4QLU - chains L and V of the 28 polymer chains in the assembly; structure by X-ray diffraction, 2.80 A resolution.

== Chain L ==
Name: Proteasome subunit beta type-6
From: Saccharomyces cerevisiae
Notes: EC 3.4.25.1
UniProt: P23724 (PSB6_YEAST); residues 1-222 here correspond to UniProt positions 20-241 (UniProt number = residue number + 19)
Chain sequence (222 residues; each row starts with the number of its first residue):
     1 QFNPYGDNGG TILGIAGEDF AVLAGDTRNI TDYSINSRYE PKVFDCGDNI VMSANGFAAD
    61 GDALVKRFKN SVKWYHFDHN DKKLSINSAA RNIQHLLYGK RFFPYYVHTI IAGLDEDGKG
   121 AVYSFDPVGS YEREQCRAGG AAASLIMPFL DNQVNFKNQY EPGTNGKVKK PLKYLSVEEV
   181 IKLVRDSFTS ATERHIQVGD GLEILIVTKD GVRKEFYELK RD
Ion coordination: Mg2+: Asp-222 (shared with Ile-163(V), Asp-166(V) of chain V)
Small-molecule neighbours: 38X (N-[(3-methyl-1H-inden-2-yl)carbonyl]-D-alanyl-N-[(2S,4R)-1-cyclohexyl-5-hydroxy-4-methyl-3-oxopentan-2-yl]-L-tryptophanamide): Tyr-106, Asp-126, Pro-127, Val-128

== Chain V ==
Name: Proteasome subunit beta type-2
From: Saccharomyces cerevisiae
Notes: EC 3.4.25.1
UniProt: P25043 (PSB2_YEAST); residues 1-232 here correspond to UniProt positions 30-261 (UniProt number = residue number + 29)
Chain sequence (232 residues; each row starts with the number of its first residue):
     1 TTIVGVKFNN GVVIAADTRS TQGPIVADKN CAKLHRISPK IWCAGAGTAA DTEAVTQLIG
    61 SNIELHSLYT SREPRVVSAL QMLKQHLFKY QGHIGAYLIV AGVDPTGSHL FSIHAHGSTD
   121 VGYYLSLGSG SLAAMAVLES HWKQDLTKEE AIKLASDAIQ AGIWNDLGSG SNVDVCVMEI
   181 GKDAEYLRNY LTPNVREEKQ KSYKFPRGTT AVLKESIVNI CDIQEEQVDI TA
Disordered / not traced: 223-232
Ion coordination: Mg2+: Ile-163, Asp-166 (shared with Asp-222(L) of chain L)
Swiss-Prot annotation at these positions:
  - active site: Thr-1 (Nucleophile)

== How chain L and chain V interact ==
Contacting residue pairs - 61 pairs, chain L then chain V:
  Arg-28(L) / Leu-167(V)
  Ile-30(L) / Leu-167(V)  hydrophobic
  Asp-32(L) / Leu-167(V)
  Tyr-33(L) / Asn-165(V)
  Tyr-33(L) / Asp-166(V)
  Tyr-33(L) / Leu-167(V)  hydrogen bond (backbone-backbone)
  Tyr-33(L) / Gly-168(V)
  Ile-35(L) / Trp-164(V)
  Ile-35(L) / Leu-167(V)  hydrophobic
  Arg-38(L) / Trp-164(V)  hydrogen bond (side chain-backbone)
  Arg-38(L) / Asn-165(V)
  Leu-145(L) / Ile-25(V)  hydrophobic
  Phe-149(L) / Tyr-203(V)  hydrophobic
  Asn-152(L) / Phe-205(V)
  Gln-153(L) / Tyr-203(V)
  Gln-153(L) / Phe-205(V)
  Asn-158(L) / Thr-209(V)
  Gln-159(L) / Phe-205(V)
  Gln-159(L) / Thr-209(V)
  Tyr-160(L) / Thr-209(V)  hydrogen bond (backbone-backbone)
  Tyr-160(L) / Ala-211(V)  hydrophobic
  Pro-162(L) / Pro-206(V)  hydrophobic
  Pro-162(L) / Arg-207(V)
  Pro-162(L) / Gly-208(V)
  Gly-166(L) / Ala-211(V)
  Glu-179(L) / Lys-201(V)
  Lys-182(L) / Gln-200(V)
  Leu-183(L) / Tyr-203(V)
  Arg-185(L) / Glu-197(V)  salt bridge
  Arg-185(L) / Gln-200(V)  hydrogen bond
  Asp-186(L) / Lys-199(V)
  Asp-186(L) / Gln-200(V)  hydrogen bond (side chain-backbone)
  Asp-186(L) / Lys-201(V)  hydrogen bond (side chain-backbone)
  Asp-186(L) / Tyr-203(V)  hydrogen bond
  Thr-189(L) / Arg-196(V)  hydrogen bond
  Thr-189(L) / Glu-197(V)
  Ser-190(L) / Arg-196(V)  hydrogen bond
  Glu-193(L) / Val-26(V)
  Glu-193(L) / Lys-29(V)  salt bridge
  Glu-193(L) / Arg-196(V)
  Arg-194(L) / Ile-25(V)
  Arg-194(L) / Val-26(V)  hydrogen bond (side chain-backbone)
  Arg-194(L) / Ala-27(V)  hydrogen bond (side chain-backbone)
  Arg-194(L) / Lys-29(V)
  His-195(L) / Pro-24(V)
  His-195(L) / Ile-25(V)
  Ile-196(L) / Arg-19(V)
  Ile-196(L) / Pro-24(V)  hydrogen bond (backbone-backbone)
  Ile-196(L) / Val-26(V)  hydrophobic
  Ile-196(L) / Leu-167(V)
  Lys-220(L) / Asn-194(V)  hydrogen bond (side chain-backbone)
  Lys-220(L) / Val-195(V)
  Arg-221(L) / Trp-164(V)
  Asp-222(L) / Arg-19(V)  salt bridge
  Asp-222(L) / Ile-163(V)
  Asp-222(L) / Trp-164(V)
  Asp-222(L) / Asp-166(V)
  Asp-222(L) / Ser-169(V)
  Asp-222(L) / Gly-170(V)
  Asp-222(L) / Ser-171(V)  hydrogen bond (side chain-backbone)
  Asp-222(L) / Asn-194(V)
Also at the interface, not in a pair above, chain L (33 interface residues in all): Ser-34, Glu-161, Gln-197, Glu-218
Also at the interface, not in a pair above, chain V (33 interface residues in all): Thr-21, Gly-23, Asp-28, Ser-129

== Overview ==
The chain L/chain V interface involves 33 residues from each chain, with 14 hydrogen bonds and 3 salt bridges.
Polar pairs include Arg-185(L)/Glu-197(V), Glu-193(L)/Lys-29(V) and Asp-222(L)/Arg-19(V). Ligands of chain L:
compound 38X. From UniProt: active-site residue Thr-1(V) on chain V.
Here chain L is Proteasome subunit beta type-6 and chain V is Proteasome subunit beta type-2, both from
Saccharomyces cerevisiae. Entry 4QLU (yCP in complex with tripeptidic epoxyketone inhibitor 9) was determined
by X-ray diffraction (same publication as 4QLQ, 4QLS, 4QLT and 4QLV).
